PDB entry 9EUW | electron microscopy, 2.80 A resolution | chain A

== Chain A ==
Molecule: Efa1/LifA protein
Source organism: Escherichia coli O127:H6 str. E2348/69
UniProt: B7UI23 (B7UI23_ECO27); numbering as in UniProt; present here: 1-2882, 2907-3223
Amino-acid sequence (3229 residues; numbered 1 to 3229 plus 23 insertion-coded residues; 23 numbers in that range are skipped by the numbering (no residue carries them; nothing is unmodelled there); the number before each row is that of its first residue; a row labelled like 2884A-2884W holds insertion residues (2884A, then the next letters in order)):
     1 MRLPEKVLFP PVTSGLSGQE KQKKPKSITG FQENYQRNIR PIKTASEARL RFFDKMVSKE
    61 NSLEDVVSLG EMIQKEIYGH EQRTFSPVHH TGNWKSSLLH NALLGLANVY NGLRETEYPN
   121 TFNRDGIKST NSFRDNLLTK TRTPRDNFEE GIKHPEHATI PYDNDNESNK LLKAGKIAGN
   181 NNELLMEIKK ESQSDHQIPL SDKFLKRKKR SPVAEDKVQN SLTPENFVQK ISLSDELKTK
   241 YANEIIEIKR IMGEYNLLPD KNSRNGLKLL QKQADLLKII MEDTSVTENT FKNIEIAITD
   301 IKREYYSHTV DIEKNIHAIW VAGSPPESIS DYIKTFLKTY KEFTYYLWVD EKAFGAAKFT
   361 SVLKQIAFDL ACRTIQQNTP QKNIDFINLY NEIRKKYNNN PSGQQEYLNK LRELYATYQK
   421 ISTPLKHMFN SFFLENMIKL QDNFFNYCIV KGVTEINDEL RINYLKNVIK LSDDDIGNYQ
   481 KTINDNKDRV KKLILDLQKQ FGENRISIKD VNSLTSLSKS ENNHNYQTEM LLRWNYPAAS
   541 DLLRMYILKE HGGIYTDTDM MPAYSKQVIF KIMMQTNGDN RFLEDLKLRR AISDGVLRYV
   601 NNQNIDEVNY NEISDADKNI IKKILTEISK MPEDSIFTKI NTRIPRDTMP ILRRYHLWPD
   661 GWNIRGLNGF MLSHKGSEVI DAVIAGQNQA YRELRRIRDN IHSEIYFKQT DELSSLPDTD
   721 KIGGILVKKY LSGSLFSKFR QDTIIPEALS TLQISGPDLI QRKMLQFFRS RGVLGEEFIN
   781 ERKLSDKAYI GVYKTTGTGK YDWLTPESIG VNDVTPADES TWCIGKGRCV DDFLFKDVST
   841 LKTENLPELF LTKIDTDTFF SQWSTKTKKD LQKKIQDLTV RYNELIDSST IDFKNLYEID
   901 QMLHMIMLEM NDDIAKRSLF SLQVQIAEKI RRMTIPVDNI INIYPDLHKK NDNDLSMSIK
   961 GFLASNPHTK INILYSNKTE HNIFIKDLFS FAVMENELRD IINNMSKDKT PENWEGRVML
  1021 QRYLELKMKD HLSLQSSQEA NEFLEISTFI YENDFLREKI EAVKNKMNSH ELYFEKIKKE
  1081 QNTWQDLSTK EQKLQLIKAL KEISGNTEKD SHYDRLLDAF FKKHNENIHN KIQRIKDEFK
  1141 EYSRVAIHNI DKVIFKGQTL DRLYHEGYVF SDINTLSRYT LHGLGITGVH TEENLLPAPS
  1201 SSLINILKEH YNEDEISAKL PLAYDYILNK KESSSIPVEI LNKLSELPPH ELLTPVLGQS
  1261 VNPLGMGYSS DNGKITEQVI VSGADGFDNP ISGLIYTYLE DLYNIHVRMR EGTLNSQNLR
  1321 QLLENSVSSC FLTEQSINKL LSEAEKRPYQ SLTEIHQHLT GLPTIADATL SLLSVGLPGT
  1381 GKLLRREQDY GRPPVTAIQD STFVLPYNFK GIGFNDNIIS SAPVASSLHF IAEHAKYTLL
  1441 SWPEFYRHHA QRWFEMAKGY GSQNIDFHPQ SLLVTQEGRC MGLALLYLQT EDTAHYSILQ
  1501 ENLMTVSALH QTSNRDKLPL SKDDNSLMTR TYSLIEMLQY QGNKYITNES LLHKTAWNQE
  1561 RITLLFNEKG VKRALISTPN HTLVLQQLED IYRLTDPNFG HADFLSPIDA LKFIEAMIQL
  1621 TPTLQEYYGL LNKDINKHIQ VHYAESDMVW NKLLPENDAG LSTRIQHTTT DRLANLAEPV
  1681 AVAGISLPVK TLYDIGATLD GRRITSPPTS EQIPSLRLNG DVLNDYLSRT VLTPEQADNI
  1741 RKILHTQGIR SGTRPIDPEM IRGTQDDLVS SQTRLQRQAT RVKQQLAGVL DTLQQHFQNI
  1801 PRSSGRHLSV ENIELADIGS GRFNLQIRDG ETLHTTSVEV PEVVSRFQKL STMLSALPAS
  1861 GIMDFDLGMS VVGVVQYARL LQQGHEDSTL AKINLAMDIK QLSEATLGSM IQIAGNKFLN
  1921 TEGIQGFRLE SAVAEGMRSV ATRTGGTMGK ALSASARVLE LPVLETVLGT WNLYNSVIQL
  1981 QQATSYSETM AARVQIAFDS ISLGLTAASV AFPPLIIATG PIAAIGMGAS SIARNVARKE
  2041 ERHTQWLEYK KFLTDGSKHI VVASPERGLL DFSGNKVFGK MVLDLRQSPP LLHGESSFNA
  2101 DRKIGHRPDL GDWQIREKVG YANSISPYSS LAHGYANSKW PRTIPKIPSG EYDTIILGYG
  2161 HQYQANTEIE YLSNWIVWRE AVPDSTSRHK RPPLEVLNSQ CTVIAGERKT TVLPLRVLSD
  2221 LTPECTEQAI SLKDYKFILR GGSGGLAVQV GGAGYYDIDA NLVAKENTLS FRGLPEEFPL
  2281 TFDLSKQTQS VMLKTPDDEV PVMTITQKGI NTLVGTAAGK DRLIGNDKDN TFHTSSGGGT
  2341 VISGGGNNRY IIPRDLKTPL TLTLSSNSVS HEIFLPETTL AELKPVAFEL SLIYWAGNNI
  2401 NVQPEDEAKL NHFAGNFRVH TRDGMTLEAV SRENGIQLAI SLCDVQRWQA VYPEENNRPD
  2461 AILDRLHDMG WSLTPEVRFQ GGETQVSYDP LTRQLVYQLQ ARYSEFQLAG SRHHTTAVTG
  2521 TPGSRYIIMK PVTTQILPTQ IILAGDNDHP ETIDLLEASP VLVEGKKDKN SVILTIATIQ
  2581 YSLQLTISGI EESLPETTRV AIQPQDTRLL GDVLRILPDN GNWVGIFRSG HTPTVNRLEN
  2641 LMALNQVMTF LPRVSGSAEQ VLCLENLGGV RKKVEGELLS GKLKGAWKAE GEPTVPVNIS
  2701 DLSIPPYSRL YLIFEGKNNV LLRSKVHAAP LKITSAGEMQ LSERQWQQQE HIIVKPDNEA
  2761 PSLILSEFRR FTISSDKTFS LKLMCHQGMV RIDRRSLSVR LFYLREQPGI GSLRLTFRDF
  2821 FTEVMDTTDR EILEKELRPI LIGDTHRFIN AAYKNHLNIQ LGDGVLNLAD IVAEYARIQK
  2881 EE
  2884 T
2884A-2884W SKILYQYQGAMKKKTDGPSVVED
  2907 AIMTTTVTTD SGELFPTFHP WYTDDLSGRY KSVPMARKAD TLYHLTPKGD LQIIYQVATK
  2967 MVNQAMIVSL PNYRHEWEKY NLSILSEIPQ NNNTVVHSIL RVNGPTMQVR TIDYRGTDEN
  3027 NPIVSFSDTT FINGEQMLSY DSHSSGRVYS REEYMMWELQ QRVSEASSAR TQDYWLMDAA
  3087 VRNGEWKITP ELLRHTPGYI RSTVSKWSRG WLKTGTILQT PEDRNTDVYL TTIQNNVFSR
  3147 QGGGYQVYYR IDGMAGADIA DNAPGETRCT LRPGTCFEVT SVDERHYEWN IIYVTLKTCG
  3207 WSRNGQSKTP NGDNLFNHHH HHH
Not modelled in the structure: 1-236, 735-750, 995-1118, 1886-1896, 2884A-2884W, 2921-2930, 3224-3229
Cystine bridges: Cys3182-Cys3205
Sequence notes: expression tag (3224-3229)
Reported in the primary citation:
  - catalytic residues: Gln1470, Cys1480, His1581, Asp1596 (by similarity / conservation)
  - contacts within the chain: Asp1524-Thr1669 (hydrogen bond), Val1731-Gln1776
  - conformationally variable residues (domain motion): Gly2630
  - catalytic residues: Asp557, Asp559 (citing earlier work)

== Summary ==
The paper reports catalytic residues Gln1470, Cys1480 and His1581 among others; conformational variability at
Gly2630.
Chain A is Efa1/LifA protein (Escherichia coli O127:H6 str. E2348/69); the structure, Lymphostatin,
conformation 2 (composite structure), was determined by electron microscopy, deposited together with 9QB8,
9QBB, 9QHH and 9EUV.
